6UT5 - chains A and G of the 7 polymer chains in the assembly; structure by electron microscopy, 2.44 A resolution.

Chain A:
Name: GTPase subunit of restriction endonuclease
Organism: Thermococcus gammatolerans
UniProt: C5A3Z3 (C5A3Z3_THEGJ); residues 1-613 here = UniProt positions 1-613
Amino-acid sequence (613 residues; row label = number of the first residue in the row):
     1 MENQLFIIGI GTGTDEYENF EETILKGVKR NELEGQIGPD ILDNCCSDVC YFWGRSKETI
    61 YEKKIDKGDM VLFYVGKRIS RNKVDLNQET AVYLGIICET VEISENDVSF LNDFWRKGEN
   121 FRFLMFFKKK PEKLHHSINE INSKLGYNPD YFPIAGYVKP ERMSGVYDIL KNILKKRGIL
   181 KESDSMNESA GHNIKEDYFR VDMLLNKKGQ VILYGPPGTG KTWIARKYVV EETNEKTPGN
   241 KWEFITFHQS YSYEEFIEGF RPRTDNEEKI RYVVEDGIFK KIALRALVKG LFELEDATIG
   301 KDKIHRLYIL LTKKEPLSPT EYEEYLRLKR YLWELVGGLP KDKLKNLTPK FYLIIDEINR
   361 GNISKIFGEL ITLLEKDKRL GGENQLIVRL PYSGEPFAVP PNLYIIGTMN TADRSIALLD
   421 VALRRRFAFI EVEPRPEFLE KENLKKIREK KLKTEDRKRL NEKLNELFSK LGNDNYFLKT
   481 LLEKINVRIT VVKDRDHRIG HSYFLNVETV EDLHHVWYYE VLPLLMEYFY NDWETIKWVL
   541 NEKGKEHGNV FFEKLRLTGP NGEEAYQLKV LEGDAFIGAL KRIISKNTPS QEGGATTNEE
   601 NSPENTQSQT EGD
Not modelled in the structure: 1-190, 586-613
Bound ions: Mg2+: Thr222, Asp356 (together with GTP-gamma-S)
Residues lining bound ligands: GTP-gamma-S (GSP; 5'-guanosine-diphosphate-monothiophosphate): Asn193, Pro216, Pro217, Gly218, Thr219, Gly220, Lys221, Thr222, Trp223, Glu357, Thr408, Asn410, Phe438, Ile447, Lys450, His501, Ser502, Leu505
From the paper describing this entry:
  - catalytic residues: Glu357, Asn410, Asp413
  - mutagenesis - N410A, D413A: abolished catalytic activity with McrBC 5-methylcytosine restriction system component (chain G)
  - binding site for the ligand GDP: Asn410
  - binding site for GTP-gamma-S: Asn193, Thr219
  - specificity-determining residues: Asn193
  - mutagenesis - R360A, R414A, D420A, R424A, E527A, Y530A: increased catalytic activity
  - mutagenesis - K221A, T222A, D356A, N410A, D413A, R425A, R426A: decreased catalytic activity
  - mutagenesis - W223A, D356A, R425A, R426A: decreased stability
  - mutagenesis - W223A: abolished catalytic activity
  - mutagenesis - E375A, D377A, K378A: unchanged catalytic activity

Chain G:
Name: McrBC 5-methylcytosine restriction system component
Organism: Thermococcus gammatolerans
UniProt: C5A3Z2 (C5A3Z2_THEGJ); numbering as in UniProt (aligned over 1-458)
Amino-acid sequence (458 residues; row label = number of the first residue in the row):
     1 MPRLTTITLY EHDEKRYRDI AGDKKAIQDA LIKLNKQFKK DFKKLDRSED NSDTEDTIDE
    61 SKGVVEVYAN KIKARHYVGF AAVDNVFLQI LPKVFKPKKE QTQETQEDTW EPILAFIRML
   121 DMAYGLKIKD HDLAYLQGRN LRPNLYEVFI YLFAKSLWSE VQRGYHREYV EVHREEKFLR
   181 GKLLMSRQIR KLPHQLNTFS VEVHELIEDN LLNRIFYASV REALRRTTWG LNRKLLGELM
   241 LAFDGITPIH LRTEHFERVH FTRLNERFRR PFELAKLLFM PASGKGRSRE VSGFFVDMNK
   301 LFERFIERVL VRNLPPEYKL FYQESYPFLK NQNGSSQKPD YVVRKGNTPV VVLDAKYREL
   361 KERIPSSDML RQLYVYSRIW GYKTSHENDS KPPAVIVIPS SSTYNQGLPD KPLEFEFFDE
   421 RKLFIVAYNM DYVKTGAIFK ADKNFRRSLN NIIGKLNT
Not modelled in the structure: 1-4, 99-108, 281-290, 315-354, 361-398, 407-426, 437-438, 454-458
From the paper describing this entry:
  - mutagenesis - R263A: abolished catalytic activity
  - mutagenesis - R263K: decreased catalytic activity on stimulatory effect
  - catalytic residues: Asp340, Asp354, Lys356 (proposed by the authors, not directly observed)

Chain A / chain G interface:
Pairs across the interface - 14 pairs, chain A then chain G:
  Glu254(A) - Lys177(G)
  Phe260(A) - Asn197(G)
  Pro262(A) - His194(G)
  Ile270(A) - Pro193(G)
  Ile270(A) - His194(G)
  Tyr272(A) - Pro193(G)  hydrogen bond (side chain-backbone)
  Tyr272(A) - His194(G)  hydrogen bond (side chain-backbone)
  Tyr272(A) - Gln195(G)  hydrogen bond (side chain-backbone)
  Tyr272(A) - Leu196(G)  hydrogen bond (side chain-backbone)
  Tyr272(A) - Asn197(G)
  Tyr392(A) - Lys177(G)
  Leu418(A) - Pro248(G)  hydrophobic
  Tyr530(A) - His250(G)  hydrogen bond
  Gly562(A) - Lys40(G)
Also at the interface, not in a pair above, chain A (11 interface residues in all): Arg424, Asn561
Also at the interface, not in a pair above, chain G (12 interface residues in all): Tyr217, Arg221, Asp244
From the paper, about this interface:
  - pairs named by the authors: Tyr530(A)-His250(G) (hydrogen bond)
  - interface residues, chain A: Phe260(A), Tyr272(A)

In short:
11 residues of chain A and 12 residues of chain G are in contact, with 5 hydrogen bonds. Polar pairs include
Tyr272(A)-Pro193(G), Tyr272(A)-His194(G) and Tyr272(A)-Gln195(G). The authors report a hydrogen bond between
Tyr530(A) and His250(G). From the paper: catalytic residues Glu357(A), Asn410(A) and Asp340(G) among others;
K221A, T222A and D356A of chain A, among others, reduce catalytic activity; 19 substitutions were tested in
all.
Here chain A is GTPase subunit of restriction endonuclease and chain G is McrBC 5-methylcytosine restriction
system component, both from Thermococcus gammatolerans. Entry 6UT5 (Cryo-EM structure of the Thermococcus
gammatolerans McrBC complex) was determined by electron microscopy, deposited together with 6UT3, 6UT4, 6UT6,
6UT7 and 6UT8.
